7QFW - chains B and C of the 4 polymer chains in the assembly; structure by electron microscopy, 3.86 A resolution.

== Chain B ==
Molecule: Condensin complex subunit 2
Organism: Saccharomyces cerevisiae S288C
UniProt: P38170 (CND2_YEAST); residues 1-754 here = UniProt positions 1-754
Amino-acid sequence (811 residues; each row starts with the number of its first residue):
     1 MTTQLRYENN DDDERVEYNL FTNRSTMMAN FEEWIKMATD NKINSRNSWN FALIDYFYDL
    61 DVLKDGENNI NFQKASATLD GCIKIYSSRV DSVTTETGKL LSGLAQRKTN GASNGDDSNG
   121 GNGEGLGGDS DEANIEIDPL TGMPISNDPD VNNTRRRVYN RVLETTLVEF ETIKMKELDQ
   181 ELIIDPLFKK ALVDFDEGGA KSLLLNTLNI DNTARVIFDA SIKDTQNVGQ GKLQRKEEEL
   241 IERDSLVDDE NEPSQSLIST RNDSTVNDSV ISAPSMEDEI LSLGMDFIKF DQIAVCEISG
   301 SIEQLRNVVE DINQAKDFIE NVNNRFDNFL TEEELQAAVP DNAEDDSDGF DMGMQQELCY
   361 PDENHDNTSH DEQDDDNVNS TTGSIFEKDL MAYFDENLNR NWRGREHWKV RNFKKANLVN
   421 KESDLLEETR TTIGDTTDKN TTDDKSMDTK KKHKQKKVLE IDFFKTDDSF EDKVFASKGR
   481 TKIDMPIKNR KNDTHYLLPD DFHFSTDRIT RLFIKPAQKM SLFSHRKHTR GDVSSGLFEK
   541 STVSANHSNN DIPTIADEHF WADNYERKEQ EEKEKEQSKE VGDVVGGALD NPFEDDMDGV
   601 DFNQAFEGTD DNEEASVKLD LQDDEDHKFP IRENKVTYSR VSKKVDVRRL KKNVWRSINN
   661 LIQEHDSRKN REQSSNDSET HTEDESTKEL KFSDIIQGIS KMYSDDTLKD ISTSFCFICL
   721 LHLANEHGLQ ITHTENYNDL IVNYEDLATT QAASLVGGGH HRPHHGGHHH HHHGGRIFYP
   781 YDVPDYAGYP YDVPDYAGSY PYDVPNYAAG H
Unresolved in the structure: 1-385, 413-457, 525-811
Differences from the reference sequence: conflict Ala-517 (Gly in P38170); expression tag (755-811)
Curated features (UniProtKB/Swiss-Prot):
  - modified residue (Phosphoserine): Ser-245, Ser-548

== Chain C ==
Molecule: Synthetic DNA ligand
Organism: synthetic construct
Sequence (50 nucleotides; row label = number of the first residue in the row):
     1 AAAAAAAAAA AAAAAAAAAA AAAAAAAAAA AAAAAAAAAA AAAAAAAAAA
Unresolved in the structure: 33-50

== Interface between chain B and chain C ==
Residue-residue contacts (4):
  Arg-480(B) with DA7(C), phosphate contact
  Thr-481(B) with DA8(C), phosphate contact
  Lys-482(B) with DA8(C), hydrogen bond to the phosphate
  Lys-488(B) with DA10(C), phosphate contact
Interface residues without a listed pair, chain B (5 interface residues in all): Arg-411
Interface residues without a listed pair, chain C (4 interface residues in all): DA15

== Summary ==
5 residues of chain B face 4 of chain C across their interface; the contacts include 1 hydrogen bond. The
hydrogen-bonded pair is Lys-482(B)/DA8(C).
Here chain B is Condensin complex subunit 2 (Saccharomyces cerevisiae S288C) and chain C is Synthetic DNA
ligand (synthetic construct). Entry 7QFW (S.c. Condensin peripheral Ycg1 subcomplex bound to DNA) was
determined by electron microscopy, deposited together with 7QEN.
